Entry 3CP9 (X-ray diffraction, 2.50 A resolution); this record covers chain A.

Chain A:
Molecule: Vascular endothelial growth factor receptor 2
Organism: Homo sapiens
Notes: EC 2.7.10.1; fragment: protein kinase domain, residues 940-989 deleted
Reference sequence: P35968 (VGFR2_HUMAN); numbering as in UniProt; present here: 815-939, 990-1171
Chain sequence (314 residues; each row starts with the number of its first residue; note: 50 numbers in that range are skipped by the numbering (no residue carries them; nothing is unmodelled there)):
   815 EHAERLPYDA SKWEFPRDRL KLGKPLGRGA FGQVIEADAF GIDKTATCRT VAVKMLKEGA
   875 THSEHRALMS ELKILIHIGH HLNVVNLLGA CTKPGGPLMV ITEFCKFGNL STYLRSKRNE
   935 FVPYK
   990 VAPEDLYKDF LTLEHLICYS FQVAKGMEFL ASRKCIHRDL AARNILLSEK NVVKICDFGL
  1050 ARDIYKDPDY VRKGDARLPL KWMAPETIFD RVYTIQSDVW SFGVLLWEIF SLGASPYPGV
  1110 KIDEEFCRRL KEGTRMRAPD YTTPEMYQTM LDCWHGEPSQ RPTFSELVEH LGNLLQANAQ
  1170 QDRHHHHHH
Not modelled in the structure: 815-816, 841-846, 1049-1066
Modified positions: Tyr1054 (O-phosphotyrosine; PTR); Tyr1059 (O-phosphotyrosine; PTR)
Differences from the reference sequence: engineered mutation Ala817 (Cys in P35968), Thr916 (Val in P35968), Val990 (Glu in P35968); expression tag (1172-1178)
Residues lining bound ligands: C19 (3-(2-aminoquinazolin-6-yl)-1-(3,3-dimethylindolin-6-yl)-4-methylpyridin-2(1H)-one): Leu840, Val848, Ala866, Val867, Lys868, Glu885, Ile888, Leu889, Ile892, Val898, Val899, Val914, Thr916, Glu917, Phe918, Cys919, Leu1019, Cys1024, His1026, Leu1035, Ile1044, Cys1045, Asp1046, Phe1047

In short:
Chain A binds compound C19.
Chain A is Vascular endothelial growth factor receptor 2 (Homo sapiens); the structure, Crystal structure of
the VEGFR2 kinase domain in complex with a pyridone inhibitor, was determined by X-ray diffraction, deposited
together with 3CPB and 3CPC.
